Entry 8VVE (electron microscopy, 3.30 A resolution); this record covers chains A and B of the 5 polymer chains in the assembly.

[Chain A]
Molecule: Kappa-type opioid receptor
Source organism: Homo sapiens
UniProtKB: P41145 (OPRK_HUMAN); residues 1-380 here = UniProt positions 1-380
Chain sequence (380 residues; numbered 1 to 380; the number before each row is that of its first residue):
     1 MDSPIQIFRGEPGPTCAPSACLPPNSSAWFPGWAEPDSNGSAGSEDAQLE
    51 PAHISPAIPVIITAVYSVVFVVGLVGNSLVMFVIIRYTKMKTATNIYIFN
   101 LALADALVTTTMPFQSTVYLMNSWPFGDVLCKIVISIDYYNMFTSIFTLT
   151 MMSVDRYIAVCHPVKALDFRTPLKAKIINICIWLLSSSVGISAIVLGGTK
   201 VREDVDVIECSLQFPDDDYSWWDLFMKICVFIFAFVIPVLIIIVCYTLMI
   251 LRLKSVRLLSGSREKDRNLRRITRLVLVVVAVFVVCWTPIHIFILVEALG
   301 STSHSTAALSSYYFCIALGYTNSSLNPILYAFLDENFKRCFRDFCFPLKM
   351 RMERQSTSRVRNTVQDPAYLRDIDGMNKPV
Not modelled in the structure: 1-56, 343-380
UniProt features mapped onto this chain:
  - lipidation: Cys345 (S-palmitoyl cysteine)
  - glycosylation (N-linked (GlcNAc...) asparagine): Asn25, Asn39
Disulfide bonds: Cys131-Cys210

[Chain B]
Molecule: Guanine nucleotide-binding protein G(i) subunit alpha-1
Source organism: Homo sapiens
UniProtKB: P63096 (GNAI1_HUMAN); residue numbers follow UniProt; this construct covers 1-354
Chain sequence (354 residues; numbered 1 to 354; the number before each row is that of its first residue):
     1 MGCTLSAEDKAAVERSKMIDRNLREDGEKAAREVKLLLLGAGESGKSTIV
    51 KQMKIIHEAGYSEEECKQYKAVVYSNTIQSIIAIIRAMGRLKIDFGDSAR
   101 ADDARQLFVLAGAAEEGFMTAELAGVIKRLWKDSGVQACFNRSREYQLND
   151 SAAYYLNDLDRIAQPNYIPTQQDVLRTRVKTTGIVETHFTFKDLHFKMFD
   201 VGGQRSERKKWIHCFEGVTAIIFCVALSDYDLVLAEDEEMNRMHESMKLF
   251 DSICNNKWFTDTSIILFLNKKDLFEEKIKKSPLTICYPEYAGSNTYEEAA
   301 AYIQCQFEDLNKRKDTKEIYTHFTCATDTKNVQFVFDAVTDVIIKNNLKD
   351 CGLF
Not modelled in the structure: 1-4, 54-179
UniProt features mapped onto this chain:
  - region: Lys35 to Thr48 (G1 motif), Asp173 to Thr181 (G2 motif), Phe196 to Arg205 (G3 motif), Ile265 to Asp272 (G4 motif), Thr324 to Thr329 (G5 motif)
  - binding site (GTP): Glu43 to Thr48, Ser151, Leu175 to Thr181, Asp200 to Gln204, Asn269 to Asp272, Ala326
  - binding site (Mg(2+)): Ser47, Thr181
  - modified residue: Arg178 (ADP-ribosylarginine), Gln204 (Deamidated glutamine), Cys351 (ADP-ribosylcysteine)
  - lipidation: Gly2 (N-myristoyl glycine), Cys3 (S-palmitoyl cysteine)
  - natural variant: Gly40 (G40C: In NEDHISB; G40R: In NEDHISB), Gly45 (G45D: In NEDHISB), Thr48 (T48I: In NEDHISB; T48K: In NEDHISB), Gln52 (Q52P: In NEDHISB), Ser75 (deletion: In NEDHISB; uncertain significance), Gln172 (deletion: In NEDHISB), Asp173 (D173V: In NEDHISB), Glu186 to Phe189 (deletion: In NEDHISB; uncertain significance), Cys224 (C224Y: In NEDHISB), Lys270 (K270N: In NEDHISB; K270R: In NEDHISB), Asp272 (D272G: In NEDHISB), Ala326 (A326P: In NEDHISB), 1 further natural variant entry in UniProt
  - mutagenesis: Gly42 (G42R: Abolishes switch to an activated conformation and dissociation from beta and gamma subunits upon GTP binding. Abolishes interaction with RGS family members), Glu116 (E116L: Enhances interaction (inactive GDP-bound) with RGS14), Gln147 (Q147L: Enhances interaction (inactive GDP-bound) with RGS14), Glu245 (E245L: Enhances interaction (inactive GDP-bound) with RGS14)

[Interface between chain A and chain B]
Residue-residue contacts - 35 pairs, chain A then chain B:
  Arg156(A) with Leu348(B); Cys351(B); Leu353(B)
  Ala159(A) with Ile344(B); Asn347(B), hydrogen bond (backbone-side chain)
  Val160(A) with Ile344(B)
  Pro163(A) with Thr340(B); Ile343(B); Ile344(B), hydrophobic
  Val164(A) with Asp193(B)
  Leu167(A) with Arg32(B); Leu194(B), hydrophobic
  Asp168(A) with Arg32(B), salt bridge
  Arg170(A) with Asp350(B), salt bridge; Cys351(B)
  Val256(A) with Asp341(B)
  Arg257(A) with Ile319(B), hydrogen bond (side chain-backbone); Tyr320(B); Asp341(B), hydrogen bond (backbone-side chain)
  Leu258(A) with Glu318(B); Asp341(B); Lys345(B)
  Leu259(A) with Leu348(B), hydrophobic
  Glu264(A) with Asp315(B)
  Lys265(A) with Lys314(B); Asp315(B)
  Asn268(A) with Phe354(B)
  Ile272(A) with Leu353(B)
  Asp334(A) with Cys351(B); Gly352(B); Leu353(B)
  Glu335(A) with Gly352(B); Leu353(B); Phe354(B)
  Asn336(A) with Gly352(B)
Also at the interface, not in a pair above, chain A (24 interface residues in all): Thr94, His162, Ala166, Leu253, Leu275
Also at the interface, not in a pair above, chain B (23 interface residues in all): Lys192, Thr321, Phe336

[In short]
The interface between chain A and chain B involves 24 residues on one side and 23 on the other, with 3
hydrogen bonds and 2 salt bridges. Among the polar pairs are Asp168(A)-Arg32(B), Arg170(A)-Asp350(B) and
Ala159(A)-Asn347(B).
Chain A is Kappa-type opioid receptor and chain B is Guanine nucleotide-binding protein G(i) subunit alpha-1,
both from Homo sapiens; the structure, Kappa opioid receptor:Galphai protein in complex with inverse agonist
norBNI, was determined by electron microscopy, deposited together with 8VVF, 8VVG and 9D61.
